Entry 6NV6 (X-ray diffraction, 2.65 A resolution); this record covers chain A.

== Chain A ==
Name: Glutathione S-transferase
From: Xanthomonas axonopodis pv. citri (strain 306)
Notes: EC 2.5.1.18
UniProtKB: Q8PG02 (Q8PG02_XANAC); residue numbers follow UniProt; this construct covers 1-207
Amino-acid sequence (207 residues; each row starts with the number of its first residue):
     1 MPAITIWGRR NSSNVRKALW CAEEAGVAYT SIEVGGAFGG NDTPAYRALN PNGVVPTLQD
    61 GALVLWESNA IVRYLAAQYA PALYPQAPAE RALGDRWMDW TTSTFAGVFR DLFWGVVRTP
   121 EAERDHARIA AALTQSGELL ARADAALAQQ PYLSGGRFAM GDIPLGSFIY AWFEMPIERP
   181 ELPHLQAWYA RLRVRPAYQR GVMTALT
Disordered / not traced: 36-53
Reported in the primary citation:
  - catalytic residues: S12
  - binding site for glutathione: R9, S12, N14, G35, G36, N41, V54, V55, P56, E67, S68
  - self-association interface (contacts with another copy of this molecule); pairs are residue here / residue on that copy: V64-R96, E67-S103 (hydrogen bond), A70-D99 (hydrogen bond), R73-D95 (salt bridge), R73-D99 (salt bridge), Y84-Y84 (hydrogen bond), R91-Y84 (hydrogen bond), W100-N52, R142-N52

== In short ==
The paper reports the catalytic residue S12; a binding site for glutathione at R9, S12 and N14 among others.
Chain A is Glutathione S-transferase (Xanthomonas axonopodis pv. citri (strain 306)); the structure, Crystal
structure of the theta class glutathione S-transferase from the citrus canker pathogen Xanthomonas axonopodis
pv. ..., was determined by X-ray diffraction (same publication as 6NXV).
